Entry 3CCS (X-ray diffraction, 2.95 A resolution); this record covers chains Y and 0 of the 31 polymer chains in the assembly.

Chain Y:
Molecule: 50S ribosomal protein L32e
From: Haloarcula marismortui
Reference sequence: P12736 (RL32_HALMA); residues 0-240 here correspond to UniProt positions 1-241 (UniProt number = residue number + 1)
Amino-acid sequence (241 residues; row label = number of the first residue in the row; numbering starts at 0):
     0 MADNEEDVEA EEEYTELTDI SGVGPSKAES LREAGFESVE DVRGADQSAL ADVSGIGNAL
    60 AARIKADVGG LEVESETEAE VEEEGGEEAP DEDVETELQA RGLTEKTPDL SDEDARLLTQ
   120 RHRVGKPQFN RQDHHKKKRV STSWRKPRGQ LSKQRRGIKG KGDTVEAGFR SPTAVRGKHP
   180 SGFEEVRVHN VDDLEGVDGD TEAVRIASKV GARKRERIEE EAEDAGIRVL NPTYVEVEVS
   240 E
Disordered / not traced: 0-94, 237-240
Ion coordination: Mg2+: His133, Lys136, Val139

Chain 0:
Molecule: 23S ribosomal RNA
From: Haloarcula marismortui
Notes: engineered mutation(s): G2099A, G2482A
Sequence (2923 nucleotides; row label = number of the first residue in the row):
     1 GUUGGCUACU AUGCCAGCUG GUGGAUUGCU CGGCUCAGGC GCUGAUGAAG GACGUGCCAA
    61 GCUGCGAUAA GCUGUGGGGA GCCGCACGGA GGCGAAGAAC CACAGAUUUC CGAAUGAGAA
   121 UCUCUCUAAC AAUUGCUUCG CGCAAUGAGG AACCCCGAGA ACUGAAACAU CUCAGUAUCG
   181 GGAGGAACAG AAAACGCAAC GUGAUGUCGU UAGUAACCGC GAGUGAACGC GAUACAGCCC
   241 AAACCGAAGC CCUCACGGGC AAUGUGGUGU CAGGGCUACC UCUCAUCAGC CGACCGUCUU
   301 CACGAAGUCU CUUGGAAUAG AGCGUGAUAC AGGGUGACAA CCCCGUACUG AAGACCAGUA
   361 CGCUGUGCGG UAGUGCCAGA GUAGCGGGGG UUGGAUAUCC CUCGCGAAUA ACGCAGGCAU
   421 CGACUGCGAA GGCUAAACAC AACCUGAGAC CGAUAGUGAA CAAGUAGUGU GAACGAACGC
   481 UGCAAAGUAC CCUCAGAAGG GAGGCGAAAU AGAGCAUGAA AUCAGUUGGC GAUCGAGCGA
   541 CAGGGCAUAC AAGGUCCCUU GACGAAUGAC CGAGACGCGA GUCUCCAGUA AGACUCACGG
   601 GAAGCCGAUG UUCUGUCGUA CGUUUUGAAA AACGAGCCAG GGAGUGUGUC UGUAUGGCAA
   661 GUCUAACCGG AGUAUCCGGG GAGGCACAGG GAAACCGACA UGGCCGCAGG GCUUUGCCCG
   721 AGGGCCGCCG UCUUCAAGGG CGGGGAGCCA UGUGGACACG ACCCGAAUCC GGACGAUCUA
   781 CGCAUGGACA AGAUGAAGCG UGCCGAAAGG CACGUGGAAG UCUGUUAGAG UUGGUGUCCU
   841 ACAAUACCCU CUCGUGAUCU AUGUGUAGGG GUGAAAGGCC CAUCGAGUCC GGCAACAGCU
   901 GGUUCCAAUC GAAACAUGUC GAAGCAUGAC CUCCGCCGAG GUAGUCUGUG AGGUAGAGCG
   961 ACCGAUUGGU GUGUCCGCCU CCGAGAGGAG UCGGCACACC UGUCAAACUC CAAACUUACA
  1021 GACGCUGUUU GACGCGGGGA UUCCGGUGCG CGGGGUAAGC CUGUGUACCA GGAGGGGAAC
  1081 AACCCAGAGA UAGGUUAAGG UCCCCAAGUG UGGAUUAAGU GUAAUCCUCU GAAGGUGGUC
  1141 UCGAGCCCUA GACAGCCGGG AGGUGAGCUU AGAAGCAGCU ACCCUCUAAG AAAAGCGUAA
  1201 CAGCUUACCG GCCGAGGUUU GAGGCGCCCA AAAUGAUCGG GACUCAAAUC CACCACCGAG
  1261 ACCUGUCCGU ACCACUCAUA CUGGUAAUCG AGUAGAUUGG CGCUCUAAUU GGAUGGAAGC
  1321 AGGGGCGAGA GCUCCUGUGG ACCGAUUAGU GACGAAAAUC CUGGCCAUAG UAGCAGCGAU
  1381 AGUCGGGUGA GAACCCCGAC GGCCUAAUGG AUAAGGGUUC CUCAGCACUG CUGAUCAGCU
  1441 GAGGGUUAGC CGGUCCUAAG UCUCACCGCA ACUCGACUGA GACGAAAUGG GAAACAGGUU
  1501 AAUAUUCCUG UGCCAUCAUG CAGUGAAAGU UGACGCCCUG GGGUCGAUCA CGCCGGGCAU
  1561 UCGCCCGGUC GAACCGUCCA ACUCCGUGGA AGCCGUAAUG GCAGGAAGCG GACGAACGGC
  1621 GGCAUAGGGA AACGUGAUUC AACCUGGGGC CCAUGAAAAG ACGAGCAUGA UGUCCGUACC
  1681 GAGAACCGAC ACAGGUGUCC AUGGCGGCGA AAGCCAAGGC CUGUCGGGAG CAACCAACGU
  1741 UAGGGAAUUC GGCAAGUUAG UCCCGUACCU UCGGAAGAAG GGAUGCCUGC UCCGGAACGG
  1801 AGCAGGUCGC AGUGACUCGG AAGCUCGGAC UGUCUAGUAA CAACAUAGGU GACCGCAAAU
  1861 CCGCAAGGAC UCGUACGGUC ACUGAAUCCU GCCCAGUGCA GGUAUCUGAA CACCUCGUAC
  1921 AAGAGGACGA AGGACCUGUC AACGGCGGGG GUAACUAUGA CCCUCUUAAG GUAGCGUAGU
  1981 ACCUUGCCGC AUCAGUAGCG GCUUGCAUGA AUGGAUUAAC CAGAGCUUCA CUGUCCCAAC
  2041 GUUGGGCCCG GUGAACUGUA CAUUCCAGUG CGGAGUCUGG AGACACCCAG GGGGAAGCAA
  2101 AGACCCUAUG GAGCUUUACU GCAGGCUGUC GCUGAGACGU GGUCGCCGAU GUGCAGCAUA
  2161 GGUAGGAGUC GUUACAGAGG UACCCGCGCU AGCGGGCCAC CCAGACAACA GUGAAAUACU
  2221 ACCCGUCGGU GACUGCGACU CUCACUCCGG GAGGAGGACA CCGAUAGCCG GGCAGUUUGA
  2281 CUGGGGCGGU ACGCGCUCGA AAAGAUAUCG AGCGCGCCCU AUGGUCAUCU CAGCCGGGAC
  2341 AGAGACCCGG CGAAGAGUGC AAGAGCAAAA GAUGACUUGA CAGUGUUCUU CCCAACGAGG
  2401 AACGCUGACG CGAAAGCGUG GUCUAGCGAA CCAAUUAGCC UGCUUGAUGC GGGCAAUUGA
  2461 UGACAGAAAA GCUACCCUAG GAAUAACAGA GUCGUCACUC GCAAGAGCAC AUAUCGACCG
  2521 AGUGGCUUGC UACCUCGAUG UCGGUUCCCU CCAUCCUGCC CGUGCAGAAG CGGGCAAGGG
  2581 UGAGGUUGUU CGCCUAUUAA AGGAGGUCGU GAGCUGGGUU UAGACCGUCG UGAGACAGGU
  2641 CGGCUGCUAU CUACUGGGUG UGUAAUGGUG UCUGACAAGA ACGACCGUAU AGUACGAGAG
  2701 GAACUACGGU UGGUGGCCAC UGGUGUACCG GUUGUUCGAG AGAGCACGUG CCGGGUAGCC
  2761 ACGCCACACG GGGUAAGAGC UGAACGCAUC UAAGCUCGAA ACCCACUUGG AAAAGAGACA
  2821 CCGCCGAGGU CCCGCGUACA AGACGCGGUC GAUAGACUCG GGGUGUGCGC GUCGAGGUAA
  2881 CGAGACGUUA AGCCCACGAG CACUAACAGA CCAAAGCCAU CAU
Disordered / not traced: 1-9, 126-127, 715, 971-998, 1560, 1952-1963, 2137-2236, 2339-2343, 2665-2666, 2915-2923
Modified / non-standard residues: 1MA (6-hydro-1-methyladenosine-5'-monophosphate) at position 628, OMU (o2'-methyluridine 5'-monophosphate) at position 2587, OMG (o2'-methylguanosine-5'-monophosphate) at position 2588, UR3 (3-methyluridine-5'-monophoshate) at position 2619, PSU (pseudouridine-5'-monophosphate) at position 2621
Ion coordination: Na+ site 1: U12, C2086; Mg2+ site 1 near G28 (its only coordinating residue here); Na+ site 2: C40, G41; Na+ site 3 near G56 (its only coordinating residue here); Sr2+ site 1: A86, C87; Na+ site 4 near U108 (its only coordinating residue here); Mg2+ site 2 near U115 (its only coordinating residue here); Na+ site 5: C130, U146; Na+ site 6: C141, G142; Sr2+ site 2: G147, A183 (shared with 1 residue of chain M); K+ site 1: C162, U172; Mg2+ site 3: C162, U2276; 54 more Na+ sites not listed; 66 more Mg2+ sites not listed; 55 more Sr2+ sites not listed; 1 more K+ sites not listed

How chain Y and chain 0 interact:
Contacting residue pairs (170):
  Arg115(Y) with U1266(0), hydrogen bond to the sugar
  Leu116(Y) with C1267(0), sugar contact
  Thr118(Y) with U595(0), phosphate contact
  Gln119(Y) with U1266(0), hydrogen bond to the sugar; C1267(0), sugar contact
  Arg120(Y) with C1326(0), salt bridge to the phosphate; G1327(0), salt bridge to the phosphate
  His121(Y) with U555(0), phosphate contact; C556(0), salt bridge to the phosphate
  Arg122(Y) with C594(0), hydrogen bond to the phosphate; U595(0), salt bridge to the phosphate
  Val123(Y) with U1091(0), sugar contact
  Lys125(Y) with G1327(0), base contact; A1328(0), sugar contact; G1329(0), salt bridge to the phosphate
  Pro126(Y) with C541(0), phosphate contact
  Gln127(Y) with A540(0), hydrogen bond to the phosphate; C541(0), hydrogen bond to the phosphate
  Phe128(Y) with A1328(0), sugar contact; G1329(0), phosphate contact
  Arg130(Y) with A1356(0), salt bridge to the phosphate
  Gln131(Y) with C621(0), phosphate contact; G622(0), hydrogen bond to the phosphate
  Asp132(Y) with A620(0), hydrogen bond to the sugar; C621(0), sugar contact; A1356(0), base contact
  His134(Y) with C538(0), salt bridge to the phosphate; G539(0), hydrogen bond to the phosphate
  Lys135(Y) with G537(0), hydrogen bond to the sugar; C538(0), phosphate contact; A620(0), hydrogen bond to the sugar
  Lys136(Y) with C637(0), salt bridge to the phosphate; C638(0), phosphate contact; A1356(0), base contact; U2059(0), hydrogen bond to the sugar
  Lys137(Y) with A521(0), salt bridge to the phosphate; U522(0), salt bridge to the phosphate; C638(0), hydrogen bond to the phosphate
  Arg138(Y) with C637(0), salt bridge to the phosphate; C638(0), salt bridge to the phosphate; A639(0), phosphate contact; A1356(0), hydrogen bond to the sugar
  Val139(Y) with A1356(0), base contact
  Ser142(Y) with A1330(0), hydrogen bond to the phosphate; G1331(0), hydrogen bond to the phosphate
  Trp143(Y) with C906(0), phosphate contact; A907(0), hydrogen bond to the phosphate; G1329(0), phosphate contact; A1330(0), hydrogen bond to the phosphate
  Arg144(Y) with C905(0), salt bridge to the phosphate; C906(0), phosphate contact; A1330(0), hydrogen bond to the phosphate; G1331(0), salt bridge to the phosphate
  Lys145(Y) with C906(0), hydrogen bond to the phosphate; A907(0), phosphate contact
  Arg147(Y) with G622(0), phosphate contact; C906(0), salt bridge to the phosphate
  Gly148(Y) with G622(0), hydrogen bond to the phosphate; U623(0), phosphate contact
  Gln149(Y) with U623(0), hydrogen bond to the phosphate; G1071(0), phosphate contact; U1293(0), hydrogen bond to the sugar; A1294(0), phosphate contact
  Leu150(Y) with U623(0), base contact; U624(0), base contact; U625(0), base contact; 1MA_628(0), sugar contact
  Ser151(Y) with C621(0), phosphate contact; G622(0), phosphate contact
  Lys152(Y) with A620(0), phosphate contact; C621(0), salt bridge to the phosphate; A629(0), salt bridge to the phosphate
  Arg154(Y) with G1071(0), sugar contact; G1072(0), salt bridge to the phosphate; U1293(0), sugar contact
  Arg155(Y) with G1072(0), phosphate contact; A1073(0), sugar contact
  Gly156(Y) with A1073(0), hydrogen bond to the sugar
  Ile157(Y) with A1073(0), phosphate contact; G1074(0), phosphate contact
  Lys158(Y) with C617(0), hydrogen bond to the sugar; G618(0), sugar contact; G1074(0), hydrogen bond to the phosphate; G1075(0), salt bridge to the phosphate; G1260(0), base contact
  Gly159(Y) with G539(0), hydrogen bond to the base; A540(0), sugar contact; C617(0), base contact
  Lys160(Y) with G537(0), sugar contact; G618(0), sugar contact; A620(0), salt bridge to the phosphate
  Gly161(Y) with A540(0), sugar contact
  Val164(Y) with A907(0), sugar contact; A1328(0), sugar contact; G1329(0), sugar contact
  Glu165(Y) with A908(0), phosphate contact; G1089(0), hydrogen bond to the sugar; A1328(0), base contact
  Ala166(Y) with A908(0), hydrogen bond to the phosphate; C1268(0), hydrogen bond to the sugar; G1269(0), sugar contact; A1328(0), base contact
  Gly167(Y) with G1089(0), hydrogen bond to the base; A1090(0), sugar contact; C1268(0), base contact
  Phe168(Y) with A1090(0), sugar contact; A1328(0), sugar contact
  Arg169(Y) with C1268(0), sugar contact; G1327(0), hydrogen bond to the phosphate; A1328(0), salt bridge to the phosphate; G1329(0), base contact
  Ser170(Y) with C1268(0), sugar contact; G1327(0), phosphate contact; A1328(0), hydrogen bond to the phosphate
  Pro171(Y) with C1267(0), sugar contact; C1268(0), phosphate contact
  Thr172(Y) with C1268(0), hydrogen bond to the phosphate; G1269(0), phosphate contact
  Arg175(Y) with C1268(0), hydrogen bond to the phosphate; G1269(0), salt bridge to the phosphate; G1327(0), phosphate contact; A1328(0), salt bridge to the phosphate
  Gly176(Y) with C1326(0), phosphate contact; G1327(0), hydrogen bond to the phosphate
  Lys177(Y) with C1326(0), sugar contact
  His178(Y) with G553(0), salt bridge to the phosphate; G554(0), salt bridge to the phosphate
  Pro179(Y) with G553(0), sugar contact; G1325(0), sugar contact
  Ser180(Y) with G554(0), phosphate contact
  Arg186(Y) with U1333(0), hydrogen bond to the phosphate; C1334(0), salt bridge to the phosphate
  His188(Y) with G1311(0), sugar contact; G1312(0), sugar contact
  Asn189(Y) with G1311(0), phosphate contact; G1312(0), phosphate contact
  Arg204(Y) with A552(0), hydrogen bond to the phosphate; G553(0), salt bridge to the phosphate; G1324(0), base contact; U1333(0), sugar contact; C1334(0), hydrogen bond to the sugar
  Ile205(Y) with C1334(0), sugar contact
  Ala206(Y) with C1334(0), phosphate contact
  Ser207(Y) with C1334(0), hydrogen bond to the phosphate; C1335(0), phosphate contact
  Lys208(Y) with G1312(0), hydrogen bond to the sugar; A1313(0), sugar contact; A1317(0), phosphate contact; A1318(0), phosphate contact; C1343(0), hydrogen bond to the sugar; G1344(0), sugar contact
  Val209(Y) with G1312(0), hydrogen bond to the sugar; A1313(0), phosphate contact
  Gly210(Y) with A1313(0), hydrogen bond to the phosphate; U1314(0), phosphate contact; G1316(0), phosphate contact
  Ala211(Y) with G1315(0), hydrogen bond to the phosphate; G1316(0), hydrogen bond to the phosphate
  Arg212(Y) with G320(0), hydrogen bond to the sugar; G1315(0), salt bridge to the phosphate
  Lys213(Y) with G1312(0), salt bridge to the phosphate; A1313(0), salt bridge to the phosphate
  Glu215(Y) with G1315(0), hydrogen bond to the base
  Arg227(Y) with G554(0), salt bridge to the phosphate
  Leu229(Y) with A552(0), sugar contact
  Asn230(Y) with C1334(0), sugar contact; C1335(0), phosphate contact
  Pro231(Y) with A552(0), phosphate contact
  Tyr233(Y) with A551(0), phosphate contact; A552(0), hydrogen bond to the phosphate
Other interface residues (no listed pair), chain Y (78 interface residues in all): Glu112, Asp162, Val174, Arg214, Arg216
Other interface residues (no listed pair), chain 0 (76 interface residues in all): C596, U616, G1290, G1292, A2060

In short:
The interface between chain Y and chain 0 involves 78 residues on one side and 76 on the other; the contacts
include 48 hydrogen bonds and 31 salt bridges. Polar pairs include Gly159(Y)-G539(0), Gly167(Y)-G1089(0) and
Glu215(Y)-G1315(0). G147(0) and A183(0) form the Sr2+ site 2.
Chain Y is 50S ribosomal protein L32e and chain 0 is 23S ribosomal RNA, both from Haloarcula marismortui; the
structure, Structure of Anisomycin resistant 50S Ribosomal Subunit: 23S rRNA mutation G2482A, was determined
by X-ray diffraction together with 3CC2, 3CC4, 3CC7, 3CCE, 3CCJ, 3CCL and 6 further entries from the same
study.
